Entry 8XCM (electron microscopy, 3.08 A resolution); this record covers chains B and C of the 3 polymer chains in the assembly.

[Chain B]
Protein: Fructose dehydrogenase small subunit
Organism: Gluconobacter japonicus
Notes: engineered mutation(s): N1146Q
UniProt: M1VB40 (FDHS_GLUJA); numbering as in UniProt (aligned over 1-183)
Sequence (183 residues; numbered 1 to 183; the number before each row is that of its first residue):
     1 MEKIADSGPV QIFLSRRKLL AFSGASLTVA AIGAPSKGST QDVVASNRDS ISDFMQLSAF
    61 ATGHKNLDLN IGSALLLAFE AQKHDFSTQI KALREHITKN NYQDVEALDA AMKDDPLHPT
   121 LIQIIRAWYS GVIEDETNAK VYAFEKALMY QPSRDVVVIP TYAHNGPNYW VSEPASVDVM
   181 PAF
Not modelled in the structure: 1-47

[Chain C]
Protein: Fructose dehydrogenase cytochrome subunit
Organism: Gluconobacter japonicus
Notes: engineered mutation(s): N1146Q
UniProt: M1V1V5 (FDHC_GLUJA); residue numbers follow UniProt; this construct covers 1-486
Sequence (486 residues; row label = number of the first residue in the row):
     1 MRYFRPLSAT AMTTVLLLAG TNVRAQPTEP TPASAHRPSI SRGHYLAIAA DCAACHTNGR
    61 DGQFLAGGYA ISSPMGNIYS TNITPSKTHG IGNYTLEQFS KALRHGIRAD GAQLYPAMPY
   121 DAYNRLTDED VKSLYAYIMT EVKPVDAPSP KTQLPFPFSI RASLGIWKIA ARIEGKPYVF
   181 DHTHNDDWNR GRYLVDELAH CGECHTPRNF LLAPNQSAYL AGADIGSWRA PNITNAPQSG
   241 IGSWSDQDLF QYLKTGKTAH ARAAGPMAEA IEHSLQYLPD ADISAIVTYL RSVPAKAESG
   301 QTVANFEHAG RPSSYSVANA NSRRSNSTLT KTTDGAALYE AVCASCHQSD GKGSKDGYYP
   361 SLVGNTTTGQ LNPNDLIASI LYGVDRTTDN HEILMPAFGP DSLVQPLTDE QIATIADYVL
   421 SHFGNAQATV SADAVKQVRA GGKQVPLAKL ASPGVMLLLG TGGILGAILV VAGLWWLISR
   481 RKKRSA
Not modelled in the structure: 1-39, 453-486
Swiss-Prot annotation at these positions:
  - binding site (heme c): Cys52, Cys55, His56, Cys201, Cys204, His205, Cys343, Cys346, His347
Covalently attached groups: heme c (HEC) linked to Cys201, Cys343
Metal / ion sites: heme c Fe site 1 near His56 (its only coordinating residue here); heme c Fe site 2 near His205 (its only coordinating residue here); heme c Fe site 3 near His347 (its only coordinating residue here)
Residues lining bound ligands:
  - heme c (HEC), molecule 1: Ala47, Ala50, Asp51, Cys52, Cys55, His56, Ile71, Ile78, Ser80, Thr81, Ile83, Ile91, Tyr94, Phe99, Ala102, Leu103, Arg108, Gln113, Leu114, Tyr115, Pro116, Ala117, Met118, Pro119, Tyr123, Arg161, His200
  - heme c (HEC), molecule 2: Ala199, His200, Cys204, His205, Ile225, Trp228, Arg229, Ala230, Pro231, Ile233, Ile241, Trp244, Leu249, Tyr252, Leu253, Arg262, Ala264, Pro266, Met267, Leu275, Ile286, Leu290, Asn305, Thr366, Thr367, Gln370, Asp375
  - heme c (HEC), molecule 3: Lys257, Ala261, Arg262, Ala264, Tyr339, Val342, Cys346, His347, Tyr358, Tyr359, Pro360, Leu362, Asn365, Thr367, Thr368, Leu376, Ser379, Ile380, Val384, Arg386, Ile393, Met395, Pro396, Phe398, Ile415, Val419
  - ubiquinone-10 (U10): Cys55, Ile71, Ser73, Pro74, Met75, Tyr115, Pro116, Ala117, Pro157, Phe158, Ser163, Ile166, Trp167, Glu203, Cys204, Arg208, Leu212, Ile225, Pro266, Leu447, Leu450

[Interface between chain B and chain C]
Contacting residue pairs - 23 pairs, chain B then chain C:
  Ala74(B) with Ala318(C), hydrophobic
  Asn138(B) with Arg324(C), hydrogen bond (backbone-side chain)
  Ala139(B) with Arg324(C), hydrogen bond (backbone-side chain)
  Lys140(B) with Asn321(C); Arg324(C)
  Val141(B) with Val317(C); Asn321(C), hydrogen bond (backbone-side chain)
  Tyr142(B) with Val317(C); Ala318(C), hydrophobic
  Thr161(B) with Ser345(C)
  Tyr162(B) with Tyr315(C); Glu340(C), hydrogen bond; Ala344(C); Ser345(C); Ser349(C)
  Ala163(B) with Ser345(C), hydrogen bond (backbone-backbone); Gln348(C), hydrogen bond (backbone-side chain)
  Asn165(B) with Ser354(C); Lys355(C); Asp356(C)
  Gly166(B) with Ser354(C), hydrogen bond (backbone-side chain); Asp356(C)
  Pro167(B) with Tyr358(C), hydrophobic
Also at the interface, not in a pair above, chain B (17 interface residues in all): Thr137, Ala143, Phe144, Glu145, His164
Also at the interface, not in a pair above, chain C (15 interface residues in all): Tyr359

[In short]
Chain B and chain C form an interface of 17 and 15 residues respectively; the contacts include 7 hydrogen
bonds. Polar pairs include Asn138(B)-Arg324(C), Ala139(B)-Arg324(C) and Val141(B)-Asn321(C). Chain C binds
heme c and ubiquinone-10. Covalently linked heme c: at Cys201(C) and Cys343(C).
Chain B is Fructose dehydrogenase small subunit and chain C is Fructose dehydrogenase cytochrome subunit, both
from Gluconobacter japonicus; the structure, Cryo-EM Structure of Membrane-bound Fructose Dehydrogenase from
Gluconobacter japonicus variant-N1146Q, was determined by electron microscopy (same publication as 8K6J, 8K6K
and 8XCN).
